Entry 7UEA (electron microscopy, 3.49 A resolution); this record covers chains a and B of the 9 polymer chains in the assembly.

[Chain a]
Protein: Photosystem P840 reaction center, large subunit
Source organism: Chlorobaculum tepidum TLS
UniProtKB: Q8KAY0 (Q8KAY0_CHLTE); residue numbers follow UniProt; this construct covers 1-731
Chain sequence (731 residues; each row starts with the number of its first residue):
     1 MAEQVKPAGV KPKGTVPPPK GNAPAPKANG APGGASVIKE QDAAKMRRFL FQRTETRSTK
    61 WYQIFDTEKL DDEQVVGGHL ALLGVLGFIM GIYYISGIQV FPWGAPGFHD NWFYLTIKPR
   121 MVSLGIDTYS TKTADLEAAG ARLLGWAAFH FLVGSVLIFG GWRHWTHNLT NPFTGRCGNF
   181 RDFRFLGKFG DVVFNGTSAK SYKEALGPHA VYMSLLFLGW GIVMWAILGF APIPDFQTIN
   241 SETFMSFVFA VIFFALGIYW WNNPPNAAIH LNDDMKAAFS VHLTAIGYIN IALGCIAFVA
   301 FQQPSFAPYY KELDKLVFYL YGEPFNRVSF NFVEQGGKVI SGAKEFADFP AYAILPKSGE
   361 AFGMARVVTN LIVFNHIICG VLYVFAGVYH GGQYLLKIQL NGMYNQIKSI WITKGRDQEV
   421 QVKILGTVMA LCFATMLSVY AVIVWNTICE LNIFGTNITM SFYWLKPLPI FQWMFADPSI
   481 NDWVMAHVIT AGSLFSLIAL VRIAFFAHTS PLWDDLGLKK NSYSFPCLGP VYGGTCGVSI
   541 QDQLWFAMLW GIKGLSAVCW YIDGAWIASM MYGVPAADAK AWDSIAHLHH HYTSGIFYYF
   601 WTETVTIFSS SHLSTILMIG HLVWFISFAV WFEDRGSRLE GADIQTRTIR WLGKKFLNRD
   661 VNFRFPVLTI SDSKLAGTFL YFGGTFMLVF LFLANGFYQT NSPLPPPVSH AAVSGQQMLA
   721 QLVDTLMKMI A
Not modelled in the structure: 1-58, 171-178, 334-342, 709-731
Metal / ion sites: bacteriochlorophyll a Mg near Glu242 (its only coordinating residue here); 4Fe-4S cluster Fe: Cys527, Cys536 (shared with 2 residues of chain A); Ca2+: Asp563, Glu603, Phe692, Asn695, Gly696
Ligand contacts:
  - bacteriochlorophyll a (BCL), molecule 1: Trp61, Tyr62, Gln63, Ile64, Phe65, Asp66, Thr67, Lys276, Phe279, Leu283, Leu382, Tyr383, Ala386, Tyr389, His390, Gln393, Tyr523, Gln541, Leu544, Trp545, Met548, Leu675, Phe679
  - bacteriochlorophyll a (BCL), molecule 2: Phe65, Thr67, Leu70, Val75, Gly78, His79, Leu82, Val85, Ile89, Tyr93, Phe113, Trp165, Met275, Ala278, Phe279, His282, Leu283, Ile286, Tyr383
  - bacteriochlorophyll a (BCL), molecule 3: Asp72, Val75, Val76, His79, Leu83, Phe149, Val153, Phe180, Phe183, Phe185, Ser198, Ala199, Lys200, Pro208, His209, Tyr212, Met213, Leu216
  - bacteriochlorophyll a (BCL), molecule 4: Val76, Leu80, Val153, Val156, Leu157, Phe159, Gly160, His164, Leu169, Thr170, Asn179, Phe180, Phe183, Arg184, Phe185, Leu186, Tyr212
  - bacteriochlorophyll a (BCL), molecule 5: Leu83, Leu86, Gly87, Met90, Tyr94, Ile117, Arg120, Met121, Leu124, Ile126, Trp146, Phe149, His150, Val153, Gly154, Leu157, Met213, Leu216, Phe217, Trp220, Val223, Phe253, Ile289, Leu293
  - bacteriochlorophyll a (BCL), molecule 6: Leu83, Tyr202, Ala205, Leu206, His209, Ala210, Met213, Leu216, Gly219, Trp220, Val223, Pro265, Ala267, His270, Ala278, Val281, His282, Ala285, Ile286, Trp411
  - bacteriochlorophyll a (BCL), molecule 7: Leu83, Leu86, Ile89, Met90, Tyr93, Thr116, Arg120, Ile286, Ile289, Asn290, Leu293, Ile372, Asn375, His376, Cys379, Tyr383
  - bacteriochlorophyll a (BCL), molecule 8: Ile89, Tyr93, Trp112, Phe113, Thr116, Ile117, Leu371, Ile372, Phe374, Asn375, Ile378, Cys379, Leu382, Met548, Thr678, Phe679, Phe682, Gly683, Phe686, Met687, Val689, Phe690, Leu693
  - bacteriochlorophyll a (BCL), molecule 9: Asp110, Asn111, Trp112, Phe113, Leu320, Tyr321, Gly322, His612, Thr615, Ile616, Ile619, Met687, Phe690
  - bacteriochlorophyll a (BCL), molecule 10: Pro119, Arg120, Ser123, Phe217, Trp220, Phe236, Gln237, Thr238, Ile239, Ser241, Glu242, Met245, Ser246, Phe249, Phe301, Ser305, Phe306, Tyr309, Tyr310
  - bacteriochlorophyll a (BCL), molecule 11: Ile269, His270, Ala277, Ser280, Val281, Thr284, Ala285, Tyr288, Val384, Val388, Gly391, Gly392, Tyr394, Leu395, Tyr404, Ile410, Trp411, Ile412, Lys414, Gly415, Ile424, Leu497, Leu500, Ala504, Phe505
  - bacteriochlorophyll a (BCL), molecule 12: Leu431, Ala434, Thr435, Ser438, Lys466, Pro467, Leu468, Phe471, Met474, Phe475, Asp482, Trp483, Ala486, His487, Thr490
  - F26 (2-[(1E,3E,5E,7E,9E,11E,13E,15E,17E,19E)-3,7,12,16,20,24-hexamethylpentacosa-1,3,5,7,9,11,13,15,17,19,23-undecaenyl]-1,3,4-trimethyl-benzene), molecule 1: His79, Leu82, Leu83, Leu86, Phe113, Tyr202, His209, Ala278, His282
  - F26, molecule 2: Leu206, Ala210, Phe217, Phe249, Ile252, Phe253, Leu256, Tyr259, Trp260, Asn263, Pro264, Pro265, Asn266
  - F39 ([(2R,3S,4S,5R,6R)-6-[(10E,12E,14E)-2,6,10,14,19,23-hexamethyl-25-(2,3,6-trimethylphenyl)pentacosa-6,8,10,12,14,16,18,20,22,24-decaen-2-yl]oxy-3,4,5-tris(oxidanyl)oxan-2-yl]methyl dodecanoate): Phe236, Gln237, Tyr288, Ile291, Ala292, Leu293, Cys295, Ile296, Ala297, Val299, Ala300, Phe301, Gln303, Ser305, Phe306, Ile372, His376, Trp411, Val501, Ala504, Phe505
  - Chlorophyll A ester (G2O), molecule 1: Met429, Cys432, Phe433, Met436, Leu437, Tyr440, Phe495, Ile498, Arg502, Phe546, Leu549, Trp550
  - Chlorophyll A ester (G2O), molecule 2: Met436, Leu437, Tyr440, Ala441, Val444, Ile448, Phe495, Leu549, Trp550, Lys553, Met570, Phe597, Trp624, Tyr681
  - Chlorophyll A ester (G2O), molecule 3: Met618, Ile619, His621, Leu622, Trp624, Phe625
  - Chlorophyll A ester (G2O), molecule 4: Leu622, Phe625, Ile626, Phe628, Ala629, Phe632, Asp634, Ser637, Arg638, Gly641, Ala642, Gln645
  - Bacteriochlorophyll A isomer (GS0), molecule 1: Met436, Val439, Tyr440, Ile443, Val488, Ala491, Ile552, Lys553, Ser556, Ala557, Trp560, Ile567, Ile596, Phe600, Thr604, Ile607, Phe608, Leu617, His621, Trp624, Tyr681, Gly684, Thr685, Leu688, Val689, Phe692
  - Bacteriochlorophyll A isomer (GS0), molecule 2: Phe597, Phe600, Trp601, Trp624
  - 4Fe-4S cluster (SF4): Cys527, Gly529, Pro530, Thr535, Cys536, Glu633, Ile670

[Chain B]
Protein: Photosystem P840 reaction center iron-sulfur protein
Source organism: Chlorobaculum tepidum TLS
UniProtKB: Q8KAY1 (Q8KAY1_CHLTE); residue numbers follow UniProt; this construct covers 1-231
Chain sequence (231 residues; numbered 1 to 231; the number before each row is that of its first residue):
     1 MAEPVENKNQ APAPGAKVPP KGAPAAPKAG APAAPKGPVA PKAGAPAAKT GASAAKQAGK
    61 PRLASLGVTL GRSGVRQESA LPYVKPKAVP PPKPAAPAAK GAPAPKGAPA APAAKAAPGA
   121 PVAKAAPKAK KHYFIIENLC VGCGLCLDKC PPKVNAIGYK FYGDVQEGGF RCYIDQAACI
   181 SCSACFSGDE CPSGALIEVL PDGEVLDFSY TPPERLDFDL RFLHRFHREA R
Not modelled in the structure: 1-3, 16-130, 229-231
Metal / ion sites: 4Fe-4S cluster Fe site 1: Cys140, Cys143, Cys146, Cys191; 4Fe-4S cluster Fe site 2: Cys150, Cys179, Cys182, Cys185
Ligand contacts:
  - 4Fe-4S cluster (SF4), molecule 1: Ile135, Cys140, Val141, Gly142, Cys143, Gly144, Leu145, Cys146, Cys172, Glu190, Cys191, Pro192, Ser193, Ala195, Leu196
  - 4Fe-4S cluster (SF4), molecule 2: Lys149, Cys150, Pro151, Val154, Ala156, Ile157, Cys179, Ile180, Ser181, Cys182, Ser183, Ala184, Cys185

[Chain a / chain B interface]
Contacting residue pairs (18; chain a residue first):
  Leu518(a) with Tyr159(B), hydrophobic
  Lys519(a) with Phe161(B)
  Phe525(a) with Val165(B), hydrophobic
  Pro526(a) with Val165(B)
  Leu528(a) with Tyr159(B), hydrogen bond (backbone-side chain); Phe161(B), hydrophobic; Phe170(B)
  Gly529(a) with Cys143(B); Phe170(B)
  Pro530(a) with Cys143(B); Gly144(B); Leu145(B)
  Val531(a) with Gly144(B); Leu147(B), hydrophobic; Tyr159(B)
  Tyr532(a) with Leu147(B)
  Thr669(a) with Gln166(B), hydrogen bond
  Ser671(a) with Gln166(B), hydrogen bond
Interface residues without a listed pair, chain a (13 interface residues in all): Ser524, Ile670
Interface residues without a listed pair, chain B (11 interface residues in all): Gly142, Asp148

[In short]
Chain a and chain B form an interface of 13 and 11 residues respectively, with 3 hydrogen bonds. Polar pairs
include Leu528(a)-Tyr159(B), Thr669(a)-Gln166(B) and Ser671(a)-Gln166(B).
Here chain a is Photosystem P840 reaction center, large subunit and chain B is Photosystem P840 reaction
center iron-sulfur protein, both from Chlorobaculum tepidum TLS. Entry 7UEA (Photosynthetic assembly of
Chlorobaculum tepidum (RC-FMO1)) was determined by electron microscopy, deposited together with 7UEB.
